9L5S - chains A and 8 of the 41 polymer chains in the assembly; structure by electron microscopy, 2.90 A resolution.

[Chain A]
Name: PRP8
Organism: Chaetomium thermophilum (strain DSM 1495 / CBS 144.50 / IMI 039719)
Chain sequence (2463 residues; each row starts with the number of its first residue):
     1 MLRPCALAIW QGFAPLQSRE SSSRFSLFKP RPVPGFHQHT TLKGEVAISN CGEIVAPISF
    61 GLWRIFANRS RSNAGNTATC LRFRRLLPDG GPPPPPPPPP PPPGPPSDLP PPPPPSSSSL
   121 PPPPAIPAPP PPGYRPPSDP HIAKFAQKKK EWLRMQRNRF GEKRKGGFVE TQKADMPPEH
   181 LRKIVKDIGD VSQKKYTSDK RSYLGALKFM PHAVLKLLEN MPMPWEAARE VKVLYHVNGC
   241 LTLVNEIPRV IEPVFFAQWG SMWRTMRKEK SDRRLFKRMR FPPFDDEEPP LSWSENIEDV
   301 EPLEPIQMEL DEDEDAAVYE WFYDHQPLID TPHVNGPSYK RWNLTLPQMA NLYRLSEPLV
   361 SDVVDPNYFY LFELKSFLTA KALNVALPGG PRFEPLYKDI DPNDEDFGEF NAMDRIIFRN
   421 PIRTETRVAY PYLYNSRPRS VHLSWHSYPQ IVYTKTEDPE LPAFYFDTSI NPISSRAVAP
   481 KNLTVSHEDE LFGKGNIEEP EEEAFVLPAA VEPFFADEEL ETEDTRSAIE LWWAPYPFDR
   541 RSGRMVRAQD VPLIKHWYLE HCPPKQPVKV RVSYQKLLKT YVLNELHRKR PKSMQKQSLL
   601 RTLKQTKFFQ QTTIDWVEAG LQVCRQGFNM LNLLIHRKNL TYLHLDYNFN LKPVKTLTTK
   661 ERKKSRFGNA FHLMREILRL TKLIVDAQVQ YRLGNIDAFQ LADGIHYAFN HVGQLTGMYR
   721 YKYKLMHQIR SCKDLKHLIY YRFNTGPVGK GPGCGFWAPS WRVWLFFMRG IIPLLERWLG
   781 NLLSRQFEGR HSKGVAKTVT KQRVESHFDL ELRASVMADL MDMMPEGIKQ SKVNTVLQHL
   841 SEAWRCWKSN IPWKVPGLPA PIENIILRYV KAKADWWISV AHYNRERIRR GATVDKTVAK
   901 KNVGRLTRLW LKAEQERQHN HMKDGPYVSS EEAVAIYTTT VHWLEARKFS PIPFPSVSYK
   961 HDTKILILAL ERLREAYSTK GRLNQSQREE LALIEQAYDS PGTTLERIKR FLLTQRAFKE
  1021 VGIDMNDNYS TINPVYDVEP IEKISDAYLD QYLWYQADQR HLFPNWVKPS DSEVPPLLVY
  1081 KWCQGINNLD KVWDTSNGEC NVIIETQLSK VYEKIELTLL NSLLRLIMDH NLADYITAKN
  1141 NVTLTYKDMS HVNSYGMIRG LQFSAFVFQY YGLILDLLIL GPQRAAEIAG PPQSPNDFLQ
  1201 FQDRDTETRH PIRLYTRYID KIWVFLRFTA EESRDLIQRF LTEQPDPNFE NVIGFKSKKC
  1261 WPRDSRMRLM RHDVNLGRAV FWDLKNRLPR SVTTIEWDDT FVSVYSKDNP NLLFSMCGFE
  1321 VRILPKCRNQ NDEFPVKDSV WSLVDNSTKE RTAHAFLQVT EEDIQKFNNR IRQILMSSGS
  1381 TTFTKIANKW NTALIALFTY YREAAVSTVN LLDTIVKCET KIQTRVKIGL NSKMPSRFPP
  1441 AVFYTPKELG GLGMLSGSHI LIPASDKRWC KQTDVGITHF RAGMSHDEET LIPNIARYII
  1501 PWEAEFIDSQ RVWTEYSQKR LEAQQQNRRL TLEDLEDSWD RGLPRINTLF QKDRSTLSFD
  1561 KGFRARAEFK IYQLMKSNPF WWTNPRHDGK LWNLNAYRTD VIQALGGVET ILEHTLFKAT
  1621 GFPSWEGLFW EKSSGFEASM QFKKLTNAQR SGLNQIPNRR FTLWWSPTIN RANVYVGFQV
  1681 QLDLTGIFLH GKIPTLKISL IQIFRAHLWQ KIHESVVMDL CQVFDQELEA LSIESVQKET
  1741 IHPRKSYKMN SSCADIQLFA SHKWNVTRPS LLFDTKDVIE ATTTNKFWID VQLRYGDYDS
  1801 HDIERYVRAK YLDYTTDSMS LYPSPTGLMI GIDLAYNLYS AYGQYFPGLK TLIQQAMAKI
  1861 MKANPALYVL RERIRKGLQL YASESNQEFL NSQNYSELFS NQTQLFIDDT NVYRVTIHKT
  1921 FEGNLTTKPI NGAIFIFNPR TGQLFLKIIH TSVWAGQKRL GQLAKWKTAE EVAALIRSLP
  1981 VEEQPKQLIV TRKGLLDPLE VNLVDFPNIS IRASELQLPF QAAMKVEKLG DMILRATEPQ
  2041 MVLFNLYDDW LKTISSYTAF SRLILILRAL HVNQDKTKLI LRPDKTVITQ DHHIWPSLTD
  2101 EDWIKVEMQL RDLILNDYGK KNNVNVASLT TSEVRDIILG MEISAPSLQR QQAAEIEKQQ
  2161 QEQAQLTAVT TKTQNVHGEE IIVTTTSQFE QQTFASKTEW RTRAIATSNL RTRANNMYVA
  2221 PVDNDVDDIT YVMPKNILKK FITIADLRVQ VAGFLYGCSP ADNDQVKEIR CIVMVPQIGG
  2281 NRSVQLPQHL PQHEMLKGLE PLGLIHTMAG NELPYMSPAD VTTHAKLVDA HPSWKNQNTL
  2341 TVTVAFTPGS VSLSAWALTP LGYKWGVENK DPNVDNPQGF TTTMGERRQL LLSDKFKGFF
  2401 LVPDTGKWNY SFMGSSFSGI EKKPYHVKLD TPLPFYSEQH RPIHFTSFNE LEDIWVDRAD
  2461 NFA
Unresolved in the structure: 1-141, 1884-1897, 2144-2463

[Chain 8]
Molecule: Unknown mRNA
Organism: Chaetomium thermophilum (strain DSM 1495 / CBS 144.50 / IMI 039719)
Sequence (25 nucleotides; numbered -10 to 14; the number before each row is that of its first residue; numbers below 1 keep their minus sign (P5P-10 is residue -10)):
   -10 XXXXXXXXXX XXXXXXXXXN XXXXX
Unresolved in the structure: 9
Modified positions: P5P (purine riboside-5'-monophosphate) at position -10, P5P (purine riboside-5'-monophosphate) at position -9, P5P (purine riboside-5'-monophosphate) at position -8, Y5P (1-(5-O-phosphono-beta-D-ribofuranosyl)-1,4-dihydropyrimidine) at position -7, P5P (purine riboside-5'-monophosphate) at position -6, Y5P (1-(5-O-phosphono-beta-D-ribofuranosyl)-1,4-dihydropyrimidine) at position -5, Y5P (1-(5-O-phosphono-beta-D-ribofuranosyl)-1,4-dihydropyrimidine) at position -4, P5P (purine riboside-5'-monophosphate) at position -3, P5P (purine riboside-5'-monophosphate) at position -2, P5P (purine riboside-5'-monophosphate) at position -1, P5P (purine riboside-5'-monophosphate) at position 0, P5P (purine riboside-5'-monophosphate) at position 1, Y5P (1-(5-O-phosphono-beta-D-ribofuranosyl)-1,4-dihydropyrimidine) at position 2, P5P (purine riboside-5'-monophosphate) at position 3, Y5P (1-(5-O-phosphono-beta-D-ribofuranosyl)-1,4-dihydropyrimidine) at position 4, P5P (purine riboside-5'-monophosphate) at position 5, Y5P (1-(5-O-phosphono-beta-D-ribofuranosyl)-1,4-dihydropyrimidine) at position 6, P5P (purine riboside-5'-monophosphate) at position 7, Y5P (1-(5-O-phosphono-beta-D-ribofuranosyl)-1,4-dihydropyrimidine) at position 8, Y5P (1-(5-O-phosphono-beta-D-ribofuranosyl)-1,4-dihydropyrimidine) at position 10, Y5P (1-(5-O-phosphono-beta-D-ribofuranosyl)-1,4-dihydropyrimidine) at position 11, Y5P (1-(5-O-phosphono-beta-D-ribofuranosyl)-1,4-dihydropyrimidine) at position 12, Y5P (1-(5-O-phosphono-beta-D-ribofuranosyl)-1,4-dihydropyrimidine) at position 13, Y5P (1-(5-O-phosphono-beta-D-ribofuranosyl)-1,4-dihydropyrimidine) at position 14

[Interface between chain A and chain 8]
Contacting residue pairs - 34 pairs, chain A then chain 8:
  Arg392(A) with P5P_-9(8), salt bridge to the phosphate; P5P_-8(8), sugar contact
  Val568(A) with P5P_-9(8), base contact
  Arg571(A) with P5P_-10(8), base contact; P5P_-9(8), base contact
  Val572(A) with P5P_-9(8), sugar contact
  Gln575(A) with P5P_-9(8), hydrogen bond to the phosphate
  Thr659(A) with P5P_3(8), phosphate contact; Y5P_4(8), phosphate contact
  Lys663(A) with P5P_3(8), hydrogen bond to the phosphate; Y5P_4(8), salt bridge to the phosphate
  Arg666(A) with P5P_-3(8), sugar contact; P5P_-2(8), salt bridge to the phosphate
  Tyr719(A) with Y5P_-5(8), phosphate contact; Y5P_-4(8), hydrogen bond to the phosphate
  Arg720(A) with Y5P_-4(8), salt bridge to the phosphate
  Tyr723(A) with P5P_-6(8), sugar contact; Y5P_-5(8), sugar contact
  Ser1432(A) with Y5P_-5(8), phosphate contact
  Lys1433(A) with Y5P_-7(8), sugar contact; P5P_-6(8), sugar contact; Y5P_-5(8), hydrogen bond to the phosphate
  Met1434(A) with P5P_-6(8), phosphate contact; Y5P_-5(8), hydrogen bond to the phosphate
  Pro1435(A) with Y5P_-7(8), base contact; P5P_-6(8), base contact
  Arg1437(A) with Y5P_-5(8), salt bridge to the phosphate
  Ala1648(A) with P5P_1(8), base contact
  Ser1651(A) with P5P_1(8), base contact
  Tyr1675(A) with P5P_-6(8), base contact
  Val1676(A) with P5P_-6(8), sugar contact
  Gly1691(A) with Y5P_-4(8), phosphate contact
  Lys1692(A) with Y5P_-4(8), hydrogen bond to the phosphate; P5P_-3(8), salt bridge to the phosphate
Other interface residues (no listed pair), chain A (27 interface residues in all): Lys660, Tyr721, Met726, Arg730, Asn1431
Other interface residues (no listed pair), chain 8 (13 interface residues in all): Y5P_2

[Summary]
The interface between chain A and chain 8 involves 27 residues on one side and 13 on the other; the contacts
include 6 hydrogen bonds and 6 salt bridges. Polar pairs include Gln575(A)-P5P_-9(8), Lys663(A)-P5P_3(8) and
Tyr719(A)-Y5P_-4(8).
Here chain A is PRP8 and chain 8 is Unknown mRNA, both from Chaetomium thermophilum (strain DSM 1495 / CBS
144.50 / IMI 039719). Entry 9L5S (Cryo-EM structure of the thermophile spliceosome (state B*Q1)) was
determined by electron microscopy, deposited together with 9L5R and 9L5T.
